Entry 6RDF (electron microscopy, 3.20 A resolution); this record covers chains 1 and 8 of the 13 polymer chains in the assembly.

[Chain 1]
Name: ATP synthase associated protein ASA1
Source organism: Polytomella sp. Pringsheim 198.80
Reference sequence: Q85JD5 (Q85JD5_9CHLO); residues 1-618 here = UniProt positions 1-618
Chain sequence (618 residues; each row starts with the number of its first residue):
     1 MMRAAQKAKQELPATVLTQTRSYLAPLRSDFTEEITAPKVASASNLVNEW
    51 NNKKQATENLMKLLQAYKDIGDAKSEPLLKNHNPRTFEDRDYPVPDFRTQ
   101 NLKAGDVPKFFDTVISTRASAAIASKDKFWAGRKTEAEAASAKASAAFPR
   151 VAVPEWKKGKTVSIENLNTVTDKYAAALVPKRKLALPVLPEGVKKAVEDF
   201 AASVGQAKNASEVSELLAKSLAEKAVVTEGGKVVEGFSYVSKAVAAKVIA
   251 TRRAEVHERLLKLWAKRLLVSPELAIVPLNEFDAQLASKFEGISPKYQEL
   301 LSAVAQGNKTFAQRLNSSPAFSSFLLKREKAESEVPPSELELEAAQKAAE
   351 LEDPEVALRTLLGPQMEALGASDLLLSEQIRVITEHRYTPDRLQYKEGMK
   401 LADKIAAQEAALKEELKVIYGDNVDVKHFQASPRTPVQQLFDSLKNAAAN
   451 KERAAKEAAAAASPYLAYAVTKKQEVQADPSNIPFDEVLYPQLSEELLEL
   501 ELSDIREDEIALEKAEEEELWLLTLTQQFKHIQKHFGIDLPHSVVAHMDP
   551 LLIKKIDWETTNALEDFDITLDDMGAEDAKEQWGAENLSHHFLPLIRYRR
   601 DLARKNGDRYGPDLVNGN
Unresolved in the structure: 1-22, 618

[Chain 8]
Name: Mitochondrial ATP synthase subunit ASA8
Source organism: Polytomella sp. Pringsheim 198.80
Reference sequence: D8V7I7 (D8V7I7_9CHLO); numbering as in UniProt (aligned over 1-89)
Chain sequence (89 residues; numbered 1 to 89; the number before each row is that of its first residue):
     1 MVLGEVYLKDILRTPPTGAIPANVPHPFQTSFYTYATKKLIPRHWYLLGG
    51 FTFTITLYGILDGLRDSGKKKAYDEAIHAGKTPYTAGGH
Unresolved in the structure: 1

[How chain 1 and chain 8 interact]
Pairs across the interface - 58 pairs, chain 1 then chain 8:
  Glu516(1) - Val2(8)
  Glu517(1) - Val2(8)
  Glu517(1) - Leu3(8)  hydrogen bond (backbone-backbone)
  Leu520(1) - Leu3(8)
  Leu520(1) - Glu5(8)
  Leu520(1) - Leu8(8)  hydrophobic
  Trp521(1) - Leu3(8)  hydrophobic
  Trp521(1) - Leu8(8)
  Trp521(1) - Leu12(8)
  Thr524(1) - Leu8(8)
  Thr524(1) - Thr14(8)
  Leu525(1) - Leu12(8)  hydrophobic
  Gln527(1) - Thr14(8)
  Gln527(1) - Pro15(8)
  Gln528(1) - Leu12(8)
  Gln528(1) - Arg13(8)
  His531(1) - Pro15(8)
  His542(1) - Asn23(8)
  Ser543(1) - Ile20(8)
  Ser543(1) - Pro21(8)
  Ser543(1) - Ala22(8)
  Ser543(1) - Asn23(8)
  Val544(1) - Pro16(8)
  Val544(1) - Ile20(8)  hydrophobic
  Ala546(1) - Val24(8)  hydrophobic
  His547(1) - Arg13(8)  hydrogen bond (backbone-side chain)
  His547(1) - Thr14(8)
  His547(1) - Pro16(8)
  His547(1) - Pro21(8)
  Met548(1) - Arg13(8)  hydrogen bond (backbone-backbone)
  Met548(1) - Thr14(8)
  Met548(1) - Pro15(8)
  Pro550(1) - Asp10(8)
  Pro550(1) - Ile11(8)
  Pro550(1) - Arg13(8)
  Leu551(1) - Asp10(8)
  Asp557(1) - His26(8)  salt bridge
  Thr560(1) - His26(8)
  Thr560(1) - Phe28(8)
  Thr560(1) - Lys39(8)
  Thr561(1) - His26(8)  hydrogen bond
  Thr561(1) - Phe28(8)
  Thr561(1) - Lys38(8)
  Ala563(1) - Lys39(8)
  Ala563(1) - Arg43(8)
  Glu565(1) - Lys39(8)  salt bridge
  His590(1) - Ile11(8)
  His591(1) - Leu12(8)
  Leu593(1) - Ile11(8)  hydrophobic
  Pro594(1) - Leu3(8)
  Pro594(1) - Tyr7(8)
  Pro594(1) - Leu8(8)  hydrophobic
  Pro594(1) - Ile11(8)
  Arg597(1) - Tyr7(8)
  Tyr598(1) - Val2(8)
  Tyr598(1) - Leu3(8)  hydrophobic
  Tyr598(1) - Tyr7(8)  hydrophobic
  Asp601(1) - Tyr7(8)  hydrogen bond
Other interface residues (no listed pair), chain 1 (32 interface residues in all): Glu518, Asp549, Leu595
Other interface residues (no listed pair), chain 8 (25 interface residues in all): Gly4, Pro25, Pro27

[Summary]
Chain 1 and chain 8 form an interface of 32 and 25 residues respectively; the contacts include 5 hydrogen
bonds and 2 salt bridges. Polar pairs include Asp557(1)-His26(8), Glu565(1)-Lys39(8) and His547(1)-Arg13(8).
Chain 1 is ATP synthase associated protein ASA1 and chain 8 is Mitochondrial ATP synthase subunit ASA8, both
from Polytomella sp. Pringsheim 198.80; the structure, CryoEM structure of Polytomella F-ATP synthase, Primary
rotary state 3, monomer-masked refinement, was determined by electron microscopy (same publication as 6RD4,
6RD5, 6RD6, 6RD7, 6RD8, 6RD9 and 46 further entries).
